PDB entry 5E63 | X-ray diffraction, 2.60 A resolution | chains A and E of the 5 polymer chains in the assembly

Chain A:
Name: I-SmaMI LAGLIDADG meganuclease
Source organism: Sordaria macrospora (strain ATCC MYA-333 / DSM 997 / K(L3346) / K-hell)
Reference sequence: F7WD42 (F7WD42_SORMK); residues 1-302 here correspond to UniProt positions 114-415 (UniProt number = residue number + 113)
Amino-acid sequence (302 residues; row label = number of the first residue in the row):
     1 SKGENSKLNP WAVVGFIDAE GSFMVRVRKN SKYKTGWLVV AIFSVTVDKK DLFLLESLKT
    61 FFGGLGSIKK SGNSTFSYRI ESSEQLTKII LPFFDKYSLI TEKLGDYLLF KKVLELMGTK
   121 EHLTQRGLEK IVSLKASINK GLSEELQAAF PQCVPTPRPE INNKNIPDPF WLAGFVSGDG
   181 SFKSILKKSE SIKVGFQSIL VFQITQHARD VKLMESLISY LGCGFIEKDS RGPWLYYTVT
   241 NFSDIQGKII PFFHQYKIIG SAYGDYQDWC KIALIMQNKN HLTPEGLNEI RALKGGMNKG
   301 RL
Disordered / not traced: 1-7, 301-302
Construct notes: conflict Asn165 (Leu278 in F7WD42), Gln267 (Met380 in F7WD42); engineered mutation Ala262 (Lys375 in F7WD42)
Bound ions: Mg2+ site 1: Ala19, Asp179 (shared with 1 residue of chain C; 1 residue of chain D); Mg2+ site 2: Glu20, Asp179 (shared with 1 residue of chain B; 1 residue of chain C; 1 residue of chain D; DC16(E) of chain E); Mg2+ site 3: Gly178 (shared with DC16(E) of chain E)
Residues lining bound ligands: 2-methoxyethanol (MXE): Lys49, Leu52, Phe76

Chain E:
Molecule: 10-nt DNA strand
Sequence (10 nucleotides; numbered 16 to 25; the number before each row is that of its first residue):
    16 CAGGTGTACG
Bound ions: Mg2+ site 1: DC16 (shared with Glu20(A), Asp179(A) of chain A; 1 residue of chain B; 1 residue of chain C; 1 residue of chain D)

Chain A / chain E interface:
Residue-residue contacts - 20 pairs, chain A then chain E:
  Glu20(A) with DC16(E), phosphate contact
  Gly178(A) with DC16(E), phosphate contact
  Asp179(A) with DC16(E), phosphate contact
  Ser181(A) with DC16(E), sugar contact; DA17(E), phosphate contact
  Lys183(A) with DA17(E), base contact; DG18(E), hydrogen bond to the base
  Ile185(A) with DG19(E), sugar contact; DT20(E), base contact
  Leu186(A) with DG19(E), sugar contact
  Lys187(A) with DT20(E), phosphate contact; DG21(E), hydrogen bond to the base; DT22(E), hydrogen bond to the base
  Lys188(A) with DT20(E), hydrogen bond to the phosphate
  Gln203(A) with DA17(E), hydrogen bond to the base
  Thr205(A) with DC16(E), base contact
  Tyr236(A) with DC16(E), hydrogen bond to the base
  Lys294(A) with DG19(E), salt bridge to the phosphate
  Asn298(A) with DA17(E), phosphate contact; DG18(E), hydrogen bond to the phosphate
Also at the interface, not in a pair above, chain A (17 interface residues in all): Gly180, Ser184, Arg231

Overview:
The interface between chain A and chain E involves 17 residues on one side and 7 on the other, with 7 hydrogen
bonds and 1 salt bridge. Polar contacts include Lys183(A)-DG18(E), Lys187(A)-DG21(E) and Lys187(A)-DT22(E).
Chain A binds 2-methoxyethanol. Ala19(A) and Asp179(A) coordinate Mg2+ site 1.
Here chain A is I-SmaMI LAGLIDADG meganuclease (Sordaria macrospora (strain ATCC MYA-333 / DSM 997 / K(L3346)
/ K-hell)) and chain E is a 10-nt DNA strand. Entry 5E63 (K262A mutant of I-SmaMI) was determined by X-ray
diffraction (same publication as 5E5O, 5E5P, 5E5S and 5E67).
